Entry 9E2M (electron microscopy, 2.98 A resolution); this record covers chains E and F of the 6 polymer chains in the assembly.

# Chain E (and F)
Protein: Variediene synthase
Source organism: Aspergillus stellatus
Notes: EC 4.2.3.218, 4.2.3.219, 2.5.1.29, 2.5.1.81; chain F of this document is another copy of the same molecule, construct and numbering; everything in this record applies to it too
UniProtKB: A0A0P0ZD79 (EVVS_EMEVA); residues 21-725 here correspond to UniProt positions 1-705 (UniProt number = residue number - 20)
Chain sequence (725 residues; numbered 1 to 725; the number before each row is that of its first residue):
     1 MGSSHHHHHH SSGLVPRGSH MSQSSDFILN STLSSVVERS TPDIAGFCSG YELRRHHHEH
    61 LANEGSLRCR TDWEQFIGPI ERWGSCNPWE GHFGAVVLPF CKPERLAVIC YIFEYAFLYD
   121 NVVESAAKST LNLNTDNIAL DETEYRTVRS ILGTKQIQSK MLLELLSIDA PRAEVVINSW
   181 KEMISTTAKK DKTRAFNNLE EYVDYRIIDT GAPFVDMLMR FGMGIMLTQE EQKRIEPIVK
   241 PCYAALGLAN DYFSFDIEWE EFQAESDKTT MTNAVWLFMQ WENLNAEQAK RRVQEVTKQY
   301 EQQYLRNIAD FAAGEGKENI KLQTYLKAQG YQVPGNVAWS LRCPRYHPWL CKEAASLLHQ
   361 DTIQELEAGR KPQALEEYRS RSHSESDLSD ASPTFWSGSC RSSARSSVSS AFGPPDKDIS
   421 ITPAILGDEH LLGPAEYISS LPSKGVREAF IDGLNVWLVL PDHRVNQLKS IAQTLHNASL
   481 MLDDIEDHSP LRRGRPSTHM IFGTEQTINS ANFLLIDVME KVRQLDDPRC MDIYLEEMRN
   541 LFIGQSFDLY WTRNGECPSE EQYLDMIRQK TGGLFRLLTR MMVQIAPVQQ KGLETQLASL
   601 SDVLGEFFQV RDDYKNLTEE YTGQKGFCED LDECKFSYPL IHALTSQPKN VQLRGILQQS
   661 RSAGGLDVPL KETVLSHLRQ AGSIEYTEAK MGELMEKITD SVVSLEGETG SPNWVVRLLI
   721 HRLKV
Not modelled in the structure: 1-426, 620-630, 710-725
Sequence notes: initiating methionine (1); expression tag (2-20)
Curated features (UniProtKB/Swiss-Prot):
  - motif: Asp120 to Glu124 (DDXXD 1), Asn250 to Glu258 (NSE/DTE), Asp483 to Asp487 (DDXXD 2)
  - binding site (Mg(2+)): Asp120, Asp483, Asp487
  - binding site (substrate): Asp120, Arg206 to Asp209, Asn250, Ser254 to Glu258, Arg345, Tyr346
  - binding site (isopentenyl diphosphate): Lys444, Arg447, His476, Arg493
  - binding site (dimethylallyl diphosphate): Arg492, Lys570, Thr571, Gln609, Asn616, Lys625, Lys635

# Interface between chain E and chain F
Pairs across the interface - 62 pairs, chain E then chain F:
  Gly427(E) - Ile543(F)
  Gly427(E) - Phe547(F)
  Asp428(E) - Arg539(F)  salt bridge
  Asp428(E) - Ile543(F)
  His430(E) - Ser546(F)
  His430(E) - Phe547(F)
  His430(E) - Tyr550(F)
  Leu431(E) - Phe542(F)
  Leu431(E) - Ile543(F)  hydrophobic
  Leu431(E) - Ser546(F)
  Glu486(E) - Glu505(F)
  Ile501(E) - Arg553(F)
  Phe502(E) - Arg553(F)
  Gly503(E) - Arg553(F)
  Glu505(E) - Glu486(F)
  Glu505(E) - Leu549(F)
  Gln506(E) - Leu549(F)
  Ile508(E) - Leu482(F)  hydrophobic
  Ile508(E) - Glu486(F)
  Ile508(E) - Ile508(F)  hydrophobic
  Asn509(E) - Phe542(F)  hydrogen bond (side chain-backbone)
  Asn509(E) - Gln545(F)
  Asn509(E) - Ser546(F)
  Asn512(E) - Leu482(F)
  Asn512(E) - Asn512(F)  hydrogen bond
  Asn512(E) - Phe542(F)
  Phe513(E) - Arg539(F)
  Phe513(E) - Phe542(F)  hydrophobic
  Leu515(E) - Asn512(F)
  Ile516(E) - Phe542(F)  hydrophobic
  Met519(E) - Ile516(F)  hydrophobic
  Met519(E) - Met519(F)  hydrophobic
  Glu520(E) - Leu535(F)
  Arg523(E) - Pro528(F)
  Arg523(E) - Met531(F)
  Arg523(E) - Asp532(F)  salt bridge
  Pro528(E) - Arg523(F)
  Met531(E) - Met519(F)  hydrophobic
  Met531(E) - Met531(F)  hydrophobic
  Asp532(E) - Arg523(F)  salt bridge
  Leu535(E) - Glu520(F)
  Arg539(E) - Asp428(F)  salt bridge
  Arg539(E) - Phe513(F)
  Phe542(E) - Leu431(F)  hydrophobic
  Phe542(E) - Asn509(F)  hydrogen bond (backbone-side chain)
  Phe542(E) - Asn512(F)
  Phe542(E) - Ile516(F)  hydrophobic
  Ile543(E) - Asp428(F)
  Ile543(E) - Leu431(F)  hydrophobic
  Gln545(E) - Asn509(F)
  Ser546(E) - His430(F)
  Ser546(E) - Leu431(F)
  Ser546(E) - Asn509(F)
  Phe547(E) - Gly427(F)
  Phe547(E) - Glu429(F)
  Phe547(E) - His430(F)
  Leu549(E) - Glu505(F)
  Leu549(E) - Gln506(F)
  Tyr550(E) - His430(F)
  Tyr550(E) - Gln506(F)
  Arg553(E) - Phe502(F)
  Arg553(E) - Gly503(F)
Other interface residues (no listed pair), chain E (35 interface residues in all): Leu482, His488, Met538
Other interface residues (no listed pair), chain F (37 interface residues in all): Ile501, Leu515, Tyr534, Met538, Glu633

# Overview
The interface between chain E and chain F involves 35 residues on one side and 37 on the other; the contacts
include 3 hydrogen bonds and 4 salt bridges. Polar pairs include Asp428(E)-Arg539(F), Arg523(E)-Asp532(F) and
Asn509(E)-Phe542(F).
Both chains are Variediene synthase (Aspergillus stellatus). Entry 9E2M (Variediene synthase with one cyclase
(conformation 3)) was determined by electron microscopy, deposited together with 9E2H, 9E2I, 9E2J, 9E2K and
9E2L.
